Entry 3RJ6 (X-ray diffraction, 1.23 A resolution); this record covers chain A.

# Chain A
Molecule: Myoglobin
From: Equus caballus
Reference sequence: P68082 (MYG_HORSE); residues 1-153 here correspond to UniProt positions 2-154 (UniProt number = residue number + 1)
Sequence (153 residues; row label = number of the first residue in the row):
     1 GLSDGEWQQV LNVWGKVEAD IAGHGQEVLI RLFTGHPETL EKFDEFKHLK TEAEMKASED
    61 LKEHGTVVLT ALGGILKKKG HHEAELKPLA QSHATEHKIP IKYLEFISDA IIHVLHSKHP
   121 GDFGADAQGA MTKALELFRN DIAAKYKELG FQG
Differences from the reference sequence: engineered mutation Glu-45 (Lys46 in P68082), Glu-63 (Lys64 in P68082), Glu-96 (Lys97 in P68082)
Curated features (UniProtKB/Swiss-Prot):
  - binding site (nitrite): His-64
  - binding site (O2): His-64
  - binding site (heme b): His-93
  - modified residue: Ser-3 (Phosphoserine)

# In short
Curated annotation (UniProt) lists nitrite-binding residue His-64, O2-binding residue His-64 and heme
b-binding residue His-93.
Chain A is Myoglobin (Equus caballus); the structure, Crystal Structure of Horse heart ferric myoglobin;
K45E/K63E/K96E mutant, was determined by X-ray diffraction (same publication as 4TWU, 4TWV and 4NS2).
